6Z4X - chains B and C of the 3 polymer chains in the assembly; structure by X-ray diffraction, 2.98 A resolution.

# Chain B
Molecule: Protein kinase domain-containing protein
Organism: Chaetomium thermophilum
UniProtKB: G0SFC6 (G0SFC6_CHATD); numbering as in UniProt (aligned over 1-437)
Sequence (437 residues; numbered 1 to 437; the number before each row is that of its first residue):
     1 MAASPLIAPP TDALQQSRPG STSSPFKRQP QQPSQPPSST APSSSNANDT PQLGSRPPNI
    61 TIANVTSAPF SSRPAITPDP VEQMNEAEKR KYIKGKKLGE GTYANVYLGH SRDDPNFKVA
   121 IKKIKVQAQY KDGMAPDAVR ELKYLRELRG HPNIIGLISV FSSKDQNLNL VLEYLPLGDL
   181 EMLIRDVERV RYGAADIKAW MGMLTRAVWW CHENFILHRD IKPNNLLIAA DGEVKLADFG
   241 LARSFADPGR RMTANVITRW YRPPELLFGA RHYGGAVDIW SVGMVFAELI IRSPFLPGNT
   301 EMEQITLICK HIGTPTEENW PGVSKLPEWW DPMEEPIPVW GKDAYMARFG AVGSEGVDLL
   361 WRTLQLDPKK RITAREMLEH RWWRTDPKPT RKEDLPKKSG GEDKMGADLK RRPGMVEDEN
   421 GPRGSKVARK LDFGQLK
Unresolved in the structure: 1-77, 400-437
Ligand contacts: ATP-gamma-S (AGS; phosphothiophosphoric acid-adenylate ester): Leu-98, Gly-99, Gly-101, Thr-102, Tyr-103, Ala-104, Val-106, Ala-120, Lys-122, Ile-155, Glu-173, Tyr-174, Leu-175, Leu-227
Reported in the primary citation:
  - post-translational modification sites: Thr-253 (citing earlier work)

# Chain C
Molecule: RING-type domain-containing protein
Organism: Chaetomium thermophilum
UniProtKB: G0SF48 (G0SF48_CHATD); residue numbers follow UniProt; this construct covers 270-338
Sequence (69 residues; each row starts with the number of its first residue):
   270 GPYDPFGGME FVPSRYRVRE ELNHPSLDKY RIDQQHITGG YSFLDYISRA MFEAFAGLAV
   330 FIEDEKEAG
Unresolved in the structure: 270-272
Reported in the primary citation:
  - mutagenesis - L296R, Y299A: decreased catalytic activity

# Interface between chain B and chain C
Contacting residue pairs (44):
  His-151(B) with Met-278(C)
  Pro-152(B) with Met-278(C)
  Arg-206(B) with Pro-274(C), hydrogen bond (side chain-backbone)
  Trp-209(B) with Phe-275(C); Met-278(C); Glu-279(C)
  Glu-213(B) with Phe-280(C)
  Phe-215(B) with Asp-314(C); Arg-318(C)
  Phe-245(B) with Asp-314(C)
  Ala-246(B) with Tyr-310(C), hydrogen bond (backbone-side chain)
  Asp-247(B) with Tyr-310(C); Tyr-315(C)
  Pro-248(B) with Leu-296(C), hydrophobic; Tyr-299(C), hydrophobic; His-305(C); Tyr-310(C); Tyr-315(C)
  Gly-249(B) with Tyr-299(C); His-305(C), hydrogen bond (backbone-side chain)
  His-272(B) with Gln-304(C); His-305(C), hydrogen bond; Gly-308(C); Gly-309(C); Tyr-310(C), hydrogen bond (backbone-backbone)
  Tyr-273(B) with Gly-308(C); Gly-309(C); Tyr-310(C)
  Gly-274(B) with Gly-309(C), hydrogen bond (backbone-backbone)
  Trp-320(B) with Thr-307(C), hydrogen bond (side chain-backbone)
  Pro-321(B) with Thr-307(C), hydrogen bond (backbone-side chain)
  Gly-322(B) with Gln-303(C); Thr-307(C), hydrogen bond (backbone-side chain)
  Val-323(B) with Thr-307(C), hydrogen bond (backbone-side chain)
  Lys-325(B) with Gln-304(C), hydrogen bond (backbone-side chain)
  Leu-326(B) with Gln-304(C); Thr-307(C)
  Pro-327(B) with Gln-304(C)
  Pro-368(B) with Gly-308(C); Gly-309(C)
  Lys-369(B) with Ile-306(C)
  Arg-375(B) with Phe-275(C)
  Leu-378(B) with Pro-274(C); Phe-275(C), hydrophobic
Other interface residues (no listed pair), chain B (30 interface residues in all): Gly-150, Trp-210, Glu-265, Ala-270, Glu-379
Other interface residues (no listed pair), chain C (22 interface residues in all): Gly-276, Phe-312, Ser-317, Phe-321
Interface features reported in the paper:
  - hot spots on chain C (mutagenesis) - L296R, Y299A: decreased stability

# In short
30 residues of chain B and 22 residues of chain C are in contact, with 11 hydrogen bonds. Polar pairs include
Arg-206(B)/Pro-274(C), Ala-246(B)/Tyr-310(C) and Gly-249(B)/His-305(C). Ligands of chain B: ATP-gamma-S. From
the paper: L296R and Y299A of chain C reduce catalytic activity; a modification site at Thr-253(B).
Here chain B is Protein kinase domain-containing protein and chain C is RING-type domain-containing protein,
both from Chaetomium thermophilum. Entry 6Z4X (Structure of the CAK complex form Chaetomium thermophilum bound
to ATP-gamma-S) was determined by X-ray diffraction, deposited together with 6Z3U.
